Entry 6G0Z (X-ray diffraction, 2.15 A resolution); this record covers chain A.

# Chain A
Protein: Ribosome biogenesis GTPase A
Organism: Staphylococcus aureus (strain USA300)
UniProtKB: A0A0H2XK72 (A0A0H2XK72_STAA3); residue numbers follow UniProt; this construct covers 2-294
Sequence (301 residues; numbered -6 to 294; the number before each row is that of its first residue; numbers below 1 keep their minus sign (Met-6 is residue -6)):
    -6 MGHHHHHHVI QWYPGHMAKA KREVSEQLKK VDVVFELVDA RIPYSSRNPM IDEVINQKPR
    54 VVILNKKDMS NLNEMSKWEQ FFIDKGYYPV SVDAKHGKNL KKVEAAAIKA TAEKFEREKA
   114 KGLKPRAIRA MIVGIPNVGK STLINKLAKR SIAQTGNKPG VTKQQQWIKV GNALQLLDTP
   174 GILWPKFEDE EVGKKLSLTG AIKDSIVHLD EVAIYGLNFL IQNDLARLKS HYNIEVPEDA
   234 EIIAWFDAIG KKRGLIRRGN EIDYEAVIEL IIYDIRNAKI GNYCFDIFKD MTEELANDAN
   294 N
Disordered / not traced: -6 to 1, 146-148
Differences from the reference sequence: initiating methionine (-6); expression tag (-5 to 1)
Small-molecule neighbours: GDP (guanosine-5'-diphosphate): Asn58, Lys59, Asp61, Met62, Val85, Asp86, Ala87, Lys88, His89, Ile128, Pro129, Asn130, Val131, Gly132, Lys133, Ser134, Thr135

# In short
Ligands of chain A: GDP.
Chain A is Ribosome biogenesis GTPase A (Staphylococcus aureus (strain USA300)); the structure, Crystal
structure of GDP bound RbgA from S. aureus, was determined by X-ray diffraction together with 6G12 and 6G14
from the same study.
